PDB entry 9D11 | X-ray diffraction, 1.68 A resolution | chain A

== Chain A ==
Molecule: Isoform Short of Probable global transcription activator SNF2L2
From: Homo sapiens
Notes: EC 3.6.4.-
UniProt: P51531 (SMCA2_HUMAN), isoform P51531-2; residue numbers follow UniProt; this construct covers 1373-1493
Amino-acid sequence (124 residues; each row starts with the number of its first residue):
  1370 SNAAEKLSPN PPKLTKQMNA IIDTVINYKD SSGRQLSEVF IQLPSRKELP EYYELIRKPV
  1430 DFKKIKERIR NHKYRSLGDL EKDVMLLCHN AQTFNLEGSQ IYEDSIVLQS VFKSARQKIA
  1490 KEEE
Disordered / not traced: 1370-1379, 1491-1493
Differences from the reference sequence: expression tag (1370-1372)
UniProt features mapped onto this chain:
  - modified residue: Ser1377 (Phosphoserine)
Ion coordination: Zn2+: His1441, His1458 (together with acetate ion)
Small-molecule neighbours: A1A1O ((12'S)-4'-chloro-10'-(piperidin-4-yl)-5'H-spiro[cyclohexane-1,7'-indolo[1,2-a]quinazolin]-5'-one): Val1408, Phe1409, Gln1411, Leu1412, Pro1413, Leu1418, Tyr1421, Val1429, Asp1430, Leu1456, Asn1459, Ala1460, Phe1463, Asn1464, Ile1470

== Overview ==
Chain A binds compound A1A1O. The Zn2+ site is built by His1441 and His1458.
Chain A is Isoform Short of Probable global transcription activator SNF2L2 (Homo sapiens); the structure,
Smarca2 Bromodomain in complex with compound 22, was determined by X-ray diffraction, deposited together with
9D12.
